Entry 8YM4 (X-ray diffraction, 2.34 A resolution); this record covers chains G and J of the 10 polymer chains in the assembly.

# Chain G (and J)
Name: CASP8 and FADD-like apoptosis regulator subunit p43
From: Homo sapiens
Notes: chain J of this document is another copy of the same molecule, construct and numbering; everything in this record applies to it too
Reference sequence: O15519 (CFLAR_HUMAN); numbering as in UniProt (aligned over 1-181)
Amino-acid sequence (184 residues; row label = number of the first residue in the row; numbers below 1 keep their minus sign (Gly-2 is residue -2)):
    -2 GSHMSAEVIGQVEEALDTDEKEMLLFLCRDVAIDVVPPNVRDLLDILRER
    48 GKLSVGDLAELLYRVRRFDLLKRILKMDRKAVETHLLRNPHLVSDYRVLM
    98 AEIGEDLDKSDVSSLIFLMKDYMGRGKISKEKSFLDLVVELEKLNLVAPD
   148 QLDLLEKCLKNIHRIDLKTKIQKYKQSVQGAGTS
Not modelled in the structure: -2 to 0, 176-181 (chain J: -2 to 0, 126-127, 177-181)
Sequence notes: expression tag (-2 to 0); engineered mutation Gly7 (His in O15519)
Modified positions: Mse1, Mse20, Mse74, Mse97, Mse116, Mse120 (selenomethionine; parent Met)
From the paper describing this entry:
  - mutagenesis - H7G/R38D, H7G/E46A, H7G/K140D, H7G/K124D: decreased binding to Caspase-8

# Interface between chain G and chain J
Residue-residue contacts - 17 pairs, chain G then chain J:
  Ser110(G) - Arg38(J)  hydrogen bond
  Ser111(G) - Arg38(J)
  Phe114(G) - Ala3(J)
  Phe114(G) - Ile6(J)  hydrophobic
  Phe114(G) - Arg38(J)
  Leu115(G) - Ala3(J)
  Leu115(G) - Glu4(J)
  Lys117(G) - Asp42(J)  salt bridge
  Lys117(G) - Arg45(J)
  Asp118(G) - Ser2(J)
  Asp118(G) - Ala3(J)  hydrogen bond (side chain-backbone)
  Asp118(G) - Arg45(J)  salt bridge
  Arg122(G) - Asp42(J)  salt bridge
  Arg122(G) - Glu46(J)  salt bridge
  Lys154(G) - Glu4(J)  salt bridge
  Asn158(G) - Glu4(J)  hydrogen bond
  His160(G) - Glu11(J)  salt bridge
Other interface residues (no listed pair), chain J (10 interface residues in all): Gly7

# Overview
Chain G and chain J each contribute 10 residues to their interface, with 3 hydrogen bonds and 6 salt bridges.
Among the polar pairs are Lys117(G)-Asp42(J), Asp118(G)-Arg45(J) and Arg122(G)-Asp42(J). From the paper:
H7G/R38D, H7G/E46A and H7G/K140D of chain G, among others, reduce binding to Caspase-8.
Both chains are CASP8 and FADD-like apoptosis regulator subunit p43 (Homo sapiens). Entry 8YM4 (Structure of
Caspase-8/cFLIP death effector domain assembly) was determined by X-ray diffraction (same publication as 8YM5,
8YM6, 8YNI, 8YNK, 8YNL, 8YNM and 8YNN).
